Entry 7WI1 (X-ray diffraction, 1.61 A resolution); this record covers chains A and C of the 4 polymer chains in the assembly.

Chain A (and C):
Protein: Metallo-beta-lactamase PNGM-1
Source organism: uncultured bacterium
Notes: EC 3.5.2.6; chain C of this document is another copy of the same molecule, construct and numbering; everything in this record applies to it too
UniProtKB: A0A2U8UYM6 (A0A2U8UYM6_9BACT); residues 2-373 here = UniProt positions 2-373
Amino-acid sequence (372 residues; numbered 2 to 373; the number before each row is that of its first residue):
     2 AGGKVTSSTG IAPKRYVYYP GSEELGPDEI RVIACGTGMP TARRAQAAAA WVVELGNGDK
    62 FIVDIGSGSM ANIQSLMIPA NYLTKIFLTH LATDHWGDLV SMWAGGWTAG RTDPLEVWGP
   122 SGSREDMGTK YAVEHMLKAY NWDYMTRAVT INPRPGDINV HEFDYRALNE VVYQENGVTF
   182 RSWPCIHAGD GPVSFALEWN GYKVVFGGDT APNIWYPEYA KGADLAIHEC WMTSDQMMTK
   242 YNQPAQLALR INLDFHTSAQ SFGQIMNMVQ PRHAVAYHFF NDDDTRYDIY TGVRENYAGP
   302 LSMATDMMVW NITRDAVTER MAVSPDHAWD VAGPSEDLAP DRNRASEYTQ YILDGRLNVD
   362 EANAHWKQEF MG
Construct notes: engineered mutation Ala-93 (His in A0A2U8UYM6)
Ion coordination: Zn2+: Asp-95, His-96, Asp-210, His-279
Reported in the primary citation:
  - mutagenesis - H93A: decreased binding to Zn2+

Chain A / chain C interface:
Residue-residue contacts - 25 pairs, chain A then chain C:
  Ala-2(A) / Lys-241(C)  hydrogen bond (backbone-backbone)
  Lys-241(A) / Ala-2(C)  hydrogen bond (backbone-backbone)
  Asn-282(A) / Tyr-288(C)
  Asp-284(A) / Thr-306(C)
  Asp-284(A) / Met-309(C)
  Asp-284(A) / Glu-320(C)
  Asp-284(A) / Met-322(C)
  Asp-285(A) / Glu-320(C)
  Arg-287(A) / Arg-287(C)
  Arg-287(A) / Tyr-288(C)
  Tyr-288(A) / Asn-282(C)
  Tyr-288(A) / Arg-287(C)  hydrogen bond
  Tyr-288(A) / Tyr-291(C)  hydrophobic
  Tyr-288(A) / Met-304(C)
  Asp-289(A) / Tyr-291(C)  hydrogen bond
  Tyr-291(A) / Tyr-288(C)
  Tyr-291(A) / Asp-289(C)  hydrogen bond
  Tyr-291(A) / Thr-292(C)
  Thr-292(A) / Tyr-291(C)
  Met-304(A) / Tyr-288(C)
  Thr-306(A) / Asp-284(C)
  Met-309(A) / Asp-284(C)
  Glu-320(A) / Asp-284(C)
  Glu-320(A) / Asp-285(C)
  Met-322(A) / Asp-284(C)

In short:
Chain A and chain C each contribute 15 residues to their interface, with 5 hydrogen bonds. Polar pairs include
Tyr-288(A)/Arg-287(C), Asp-289(A)/Tyr-291(C) and Ala-2(A)/Lys-241(C). Asp-95(A), His-96(A), Asp-210(A) and
His-279(A) form the Zn2+ site. The paper reports that H93A of chain A reduces binding to Zn2+.
Both chains are Metallo-beta-lactamase PNGM-1 (uncultured bacterium). Entry 7WI1 (The mutant variant of
PNGM-1, H93 was substituuted for alanine to study metal coordination) was determined by X-ray diffraction
together with 7BYQ, 7BZ1, 7BZ3, 7BZ4 and 7BZI from the same study.
